PDB entry 1ZMT | X-ray diffraction, 1.70 A resolution | chains A and B of the 4 polymer chains in the assembly

== Chain A (and B) ==
Molecule: Haloalcohol dehalogenase HheC
Source organism: Agrobacterium tumefaciens
Notes: chain B of this document is another copy of the same molecule, construct and numbering; everything in this record applies to it too
UniProt: Q93D82 (Q93D82_9RHIZ); residues 1-254 here = UniProt positions 1-254
Amino-acid sequence (254 residues; numbered 1 to 254; the number before each row is that of its first residue):
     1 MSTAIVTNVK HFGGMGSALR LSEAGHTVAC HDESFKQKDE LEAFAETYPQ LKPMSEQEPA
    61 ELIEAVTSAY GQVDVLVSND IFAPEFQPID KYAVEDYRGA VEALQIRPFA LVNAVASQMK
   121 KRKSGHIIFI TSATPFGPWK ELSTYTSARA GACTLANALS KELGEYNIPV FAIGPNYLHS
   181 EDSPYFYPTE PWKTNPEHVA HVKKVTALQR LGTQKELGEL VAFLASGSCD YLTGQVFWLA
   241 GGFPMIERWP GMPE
Unresolved in the structure: 1, 254
Ligand contacts: (R)-para-nitrostyrene oxide (RNO): Phe-12, Pro-84, Phe-86, Thr-131, Ser-132, Thr-134, Trp-139, Leu-142, Tyr-145, Pro-175, Asn-176, Phe-186, Tyr-187
What the authors report for this chain:
  - binding site for (R)-para-nitrostyrene oxide: Ser-132, Trp-139, Tyr-145, Phe-186
  - catalytic residues: Asp-80, Ser-132, Tyr-145, Arg-149
  - contacts within the chain: Tyr-145/Arg-149 (hydrogen bond)

== Chain A / chain B interface ==
Residue-residue contacts (69):
  Pro-88(A) / Lys-120(B)
  Pro-88(A) / Glu-162(B)
  Ile-89(A) / Phe-109(B)  hydrophobic
  Ile-89(A) / Val-112(B)  hydrophobic
  Ile-89(A) / Asn-113(B)  hydrogen bond (backbone-side chain)
  Ile-89(A) / Ala-116(B)  hydrophobic
  Ile-89(A) / Leu-159(B)  hydrophobic
  Ile-89(A) / Glu-162(B)  hydrogen bond (backbone-side chain)
  Asp-90(A) / Asn-113(B)
  Asp-90(A) / Lys-120(B)  salt bridge
  Tyr-92(A) / Phe-109(B)  hydrophobic
  Tyr-92(A) / Asn-113(B)  hydrogen bond (backbone-side chain)
  Val-94(A) / Ile-106(B)  hydrophobic
  Tyr-97(A) / Gln-105(B)  hydrogen bond
  Tyr-97(A) / Ile-106(B)  hydrophobic
  Tyr-97(A) / Phe-109(B)  hydrophobic
  Tyr-97(A) / Leu-155(B)
  Arg-98(A) / Glu-102(B)  salt bridge
  Arg-98(A) / Ile-106(B)
  Val-101(A) / Val-101(B)  hydrophobic
  Val-101(A) / Gln-105(B)
  Glu-102(A) / Arg-98(B)  salt bridge
  Gln-105(A) / Tyr-97(B)  hydrogen bond
  Gln-105(A) / Gln-105(B)  hydrogen bond
  Ile-106(A) / Val-94(B)  hydrophobic
  Ile-106(A) / Tyr-97(B)  hydrophobic
  Ile-106(A) / Arg-98(B)
  Phe-109(A) / Ile-89(B)  hydrophobic
  Phe-109(A) / Tyr-92(B)  hydrophobic
  Phe-109(A) / Tyr-97(B)  hydrophobic
  Phe-109(A) / Ser-143(B)
  Phe-109(A) / Thr-144(B)
  Ala-110(A) / Val-94(B)  hydrophobic
  Val-112(A) / Ile-89(B)  hydrophobic
  Asn-113(A) / Ile-89(B)  hydrogen bond (side chain-backbone)
  Asn-113(A) / Asp-90(B)
  Asn-113(A) / Tyr-92(B)  hydrogen bond (side chain-backbone)
  Ala-116(A) / Ile-89(B)  hydrophobic
  Ser-117(A) / Asp-90(B)
  Lys-120(A) / Pro-88(B)
  Lys-120(A) / Asp-90(B)  salt bridge
  Pro-138(A) / Asn-157(B)
  Lys-140(A) / Lys-161(B)
  Lys-140(A) / Glu-162(B)
  Lys-140(A) / Glu-165(B)  salt bridge
  Glu-141(A) / Glu-162(B)
  Ser-143(A) / Phe-109(B)
  Ser-143(A) / Leu-155(B)
  Thr-144(A) / Phe-109(B)
  Thr-146(A) / Thr-154(B)
  Ser-147(A) / Gly-151(B)
  Ser-147(A) / Thr-154(B)
  Ser-147(A) / Leu-155(B)
  Ala-150(A) / Thr-154(B)
  Gly-151(A) / Ser-147(B)
  Thr-154(A) / Thr-146(B)
  Thr-154(A) / Ser-147(B)
  Thr-154(A) / Ala-150(B)
  Leu-155(A) / Tyr-97(B)
  Leu-155(A) / Ser-143(B)
  Leu-155(A) / Ser-147(B)
  Asn-157(A) / Pro-138(B)
  Leu-159(A) / Ile-89(B)  hydrophobic
  Lys-161(A) / Lys-140(B)
  Glu-162(A) / Pro-88(B)
  Glu-162(A) / Ile-89(B)  hydrogen bond (side chain-backbone)
  Glu-162(A) / Lys-140(B)
  Glu-162(A) / Glu-141(B)
  Glu-165(A) / Lys-140(B)  salt bridge
Other interface residues (no listed pair), chain A (38 interface residues in all): Gln-87, Ala-93, Ala-158, Leu-163
Other interface residues (no listed pair), chain B (38 interface residues in all): Gln-87, Ala-93, Ala-110, Ser-117, Ala-158, Leu-163

== Overview ==
Chain A and chain B each contribute 38 residues to their interface, with 9 hydrogen bonds and 6 salt bridges.
Polar contacts include Asp-90(A)/Lys-120(B), Arg-98(A)/Glu-102(B) and Lys-140(A)/Glu-165(B). Chain A binds
(R)-para-nitrostyrene oxide. The paper reports catalytic residues Asp-80(A), Ser-132(A) and Tyr-145(A) among
others; a binding site for (R)-para-nitrostyrene oxide at Ser-132(A), Trp-139(A) and Tyr-145(A) among others.
Both chains are Haloalcohol dehalogenase HheC (Agrobacterium tumefaciens). Entry 1ZMT (Structure of
haloalcohol dehalogenase HheC of Agrobacterium radiobacter AD1 in complex with (R)-para-nitro styrene oxide,
with ...) was determined by X-ray diffraction together with 1ZO8 from the same study.
